Entry 6J8Y (X-ray diffraction, 2.40 A resolution); this record covers chains A and C of the 4 polymer chains in the assembly.

Chain A:
Molecule: Cell cycle checkpoint control protein RAD9A
From: Homo sapiens
Notes: EC 3.1.11.2
Reference sequence: Q99638 (RAD9A_HUMAN); numbering as in UniProt (aligned over 1-270)
Sequence (270 residues; row label = number of the first residue in the row):
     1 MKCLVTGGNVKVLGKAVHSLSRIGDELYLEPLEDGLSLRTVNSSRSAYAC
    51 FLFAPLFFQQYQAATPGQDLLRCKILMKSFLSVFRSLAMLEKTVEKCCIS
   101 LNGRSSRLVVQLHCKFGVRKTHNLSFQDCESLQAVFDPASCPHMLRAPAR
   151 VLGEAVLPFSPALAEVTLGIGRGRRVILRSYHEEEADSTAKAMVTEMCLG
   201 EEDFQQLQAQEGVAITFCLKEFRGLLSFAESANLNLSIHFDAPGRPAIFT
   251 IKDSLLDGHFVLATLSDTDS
Disordered / not traced: 67-68, 102-104, 185-188, 267-270
Swiss-Prot annotation at these positions:
  - modified residue: Tyr28 (Phosphotyrosine)
  - mutagenesis: Tyr28 (Y28F: Abolishes phosphorylation by ABL1)

Chain C:
Molecule: Cell cycle checkpoint protein RAD1
From: Homo sapiens
Notes: EC 3.1.11.2
Reference sequence: O60671 (RAD1_HUMAN); numbering as in UniProt (aligned over 1-282)
Sequence (282 residues; numbered 1 to 282; the number before each row is that of its first residue):
     1 MPLLTQQIQDEDDQYSLVASLDNVRNLSTILKAIHFREHATCFATKNGIK
    51 VTVENAKCVQANAFIQAGIFQEFKVQEESVTFRINLTVLLDCLSIFGSSP
   101 MPGTLTALRMCYQGYGYPLMLFLEEGGVVTVCKINTQEPEETLDFDFCST
   151 NVINKIILQSEGLREAFSELDMTSEVLQITMSPDKPYFRLSTFGNAGSSH
   201 LDYPKDSDLMEAFHCNQTQVNRYKISLLKPSTKALVLSCKVSIRTDNRGF
   251 LSLQYMIRNEDGQICFVEYYCCPDEEVPESES
Disordered / not traced: 1-14, 101-103, 140-141, 275-282
Disulfides: Cys58-Cys272
Swiss-Prot annotation at these positions:
  - mutagenesis: Phe64 (F64A: Reduced binding to RHNO1; when associated with A-256 and A-266), Lys155 (K155A: Reduced binding to RHNO1; when associated with A-244 and A-254), Ser226 to Lys233 (Abolishes association of the 9-1-1 complex with RAD17), Arg244 (R244A: Reduced binding to RHNO1; when associated with A-155 and A-254), Gln254 (Q254A: Reduced binding to RHNO1; when associated with A-155 and A-244), Met256 (M256A: Reduced binding to RHNO1; when associated with A-64 and A-266), Phe266 (F266A: Reduced binding to RHNO1; when associated with A-64 and A-256)
Reported in the primary citation:
  - mutagenesis - F64A/M256A/F266A, K155A/R244A/Q254A: decreased binding to RAD9, HUS1, RAD1-interacting nuclear orphan protein 1

How chain A and chain C interact:
Contacting residue pairs (25; chain A residue first):
  Arg85(A) - Glu169(C)
  Ser86(A) - Glu169(C)
  Phe116(A) - Ser207(C)  hydrogen bond (backbone-side chain)
  Phe116(A) - Leu209(C)  hydrophobic
  Gly117(A) - Pro204(C)
  Val118(A) - Asp202(C)
  Val118(A) - Tyr203(C)  hydrophobic
  Val118(A) - Leu209(C)  hydrophobic
  Arg119(A) - His200(C)
  Arg119(A) - Leu201(C)
  Arg119(A) - Asp202(C)  hydrogen bond (backbone-backbone)
  Lys120(A) - Ser199(C)  hydrogen bond
  Lys120(A) - His200(C)
  Lys120(A) - Leu201(C)
  Thr121(A) - Ser198(C)
  Thr121(A) - Ser199(C)
  Thr121(A) - His200(C)  hydrogen bond (backbone-backbone)
  His122(A) - Ser198(C)
  His122(A) - Ser199(C)  hydrogen bond
  Asn123(A) - Ala196(C)
  Asn123(A) - Gly197(C)
  Asn123(A) - Ser198(C)  hydrogen bond (backbone-backbone)
  Asn123(A) - His200(C)
  Leu124(A) - Ala196(C)
  Ser125(A) - Ala196(C)  hydrogen bond (backbone-backbone)
Also at the interface, not in a pair above, chain A (14 interface residues in all): Ser82, Met89
Also at the interface, not in a pair above, chain C (13 interface residues in all): Asp208

Summary:
Chain A and chain C form an interface of 14 and 13 residues respectively, with 7 hydrogen bonds. Among the
polar pairs are Phe116(A)-Ser207(C), Lys120(A)-Ser199(C) and His122(A)-Ser199(C). The paper reports that
F64A/M256A/F266A and K155A/R244A/Q254A of chain C reduce binding to RAD9, HUS1, RAD1-interacting nuclear
orphan protein 1.
Chain A is Cell cycle checkpoint control protein RAD9A and chain C is Cell cycle checkpoint protein RAD1, both
from Homo sapiens; the structure, Crystal structure of the human RAD9-HUS1-RAD1-RHINO complex, was determined
by X-ray diffraction.
